PDB entry 8AS9 | X-ray diffraction, 3.40 A resolution | chains B and D of the 4 polymer chains in the assembly

== Chain B ==
Protein: B-cell lymphoma 6 protein
Source organism: Homo sapiens
Reference sequence: P41182 (BCL6_HUMAN); residue numbers follow UniProt; this construct covers 6-129
Chain sequence (137 residues; numbered -7 to 129; the number before each row is that of its first residue; numbers below 1 keep their minus sign (Gly-7 is residue -7)):
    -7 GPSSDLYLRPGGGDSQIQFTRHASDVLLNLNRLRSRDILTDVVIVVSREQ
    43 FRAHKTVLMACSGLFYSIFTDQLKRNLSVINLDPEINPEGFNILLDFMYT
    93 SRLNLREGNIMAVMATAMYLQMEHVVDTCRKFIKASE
Unresolved in the structure: -7 to -5, 129
Sequence notes: expression tag (-7 to 5); engineered mutation Gln8 (Cys in P41182), Arg67 (Cys in P41182), Asn84 (Cys in P41182)

== Chain D ==
Protein: KN-motif NCoR1 BBD fusion, Nuclear receptor corepressor 1
Reference sequence: chimeric construct of Q8BRZ8, O75376: residues 1-31 from Q8BRZ8 (Q8BRZ8_MOUSE) positions 30-60 (UniProt number = residue number + 29); residues 36-51 from O75376 positions 1341-1356 (UniProt number = residue number + 1305)
Chain sequence (51 residues; each row starts with the number of its first residue):
     1 PYFVETPYGFQLDLDFVKYVDDIQKGNTIKKGGGGITTIKEMGRSIHEIP
    51 R
Unresolved in the structure: 27-35
Sequence notes: linker (32-35)
What the authors report for this chain:
  - contacts within the chain: Leu12-Leu14 (hydrophobic contact)
  - mutagenesis - L12E, L14E, F16E, V20E: abolished localization
  - mutagenesis - L12E, F16E: abolished binding to Talin-1

== Chain B / chain D interface ==
Pairs across the interface (36; chain B residue first):
  Asp6(B) - Ile36(D)  hydrogen bond (backbone-backbone)
  Asp6(B) - Thr37(D)
  Ser7(B) - Ile36(D)
  Ser7(B) - Thr37(D)
  Gln8(B) - Thr37(D)  hydrogen bond (backbone-backbone)
  Gln8(B) - Thr38(D)
  Gln8(B) - Ile39(D)  hydrogen bond (backbone-backbone)
  Ile9(B) - Ile39(D)
  Gln10(B) - Ile39(D)  hydrogen bond (backbone-backbone)
  Gln10(B) - Lys40(D)
  Gln10(B) - Glu41(D)  hydrogen bond (backbone-backbone)
  Phe11(B) - Glu41(D)
  Phe11(B) - Ser45(D)
  Thr12(B) - Glu41(D)  hydrogen bond (backbone-backbone)
  Thr12(B) - Met42(D)
  Arg13(B) - Met42(D)
  Arg13(B) - Gly43(D)
  Arg13(B) - Arg44(D)
  His14(B) - Ser45(D)  hydrogen bond
  His14(B) - Ile46(D)
  Asp17(B) - Arg44(D)  salt bridge
  Asp17(B) - Ser45(D)  hydrogen bond (side chain-backbone)
  Asp17(B) - Ile46(D)
  Val18(B) - Ile46(D)  hydrophobic
  Leu20(B) - Arg44(D)
  Asn21(B) - Ile46(D)
  Asn21(B) - His47(D)  hydrogen bond (side chain-backbone)
  Asn21(B) - Ile49(D)
  Arg24(B) - Glu48(D)  salt bridge
  Arg24(B) - Ile49(D)  hydrogen bond (side chain-backbone)
  Arg24(B) - Pro50(D)
  Arg24(B) - Arg51(D)
  Leu25(B) - Ile49(D)  hydrophobic
  Arg28(B) - Ile49(D)
  Arg28(B) - Pro50(D)  hydrogen bond (side chain-backbone)
  Arg28(B) - Arg51(D)

== Summary ==
The chain B/chain D interface involves 16 residues from each chain, with 11 hydrogen bonds and 2 salt bridges.
Polar contacts include Asp17(B)-Arg44(D), Arg24(B)-Glu48(D) and His14(B)-Ser45(D). The paper reports that
L12E, L14E and F16E of chain D, among others, abolish localization; contacts within the chain involving
Leu12(D) and Leu14(D).
Here chain B is B-cell lymphoma 6 protein (Homo sapiens) and chain D is KN-motif NCoR1 BBD fusion, Nuclear
receptor corepressor 1. Entry 8AS9 (Crystal structure of the talin-KANK1 complex) was determined by X-ray
diffraction.
